Entry 8DGT (electron microscopy, 3.90 A resolution); this record covers chains A and D of the 5 polymer chains in the assembly.

# Chain A
Name: Serine/threonine-protein kinase B-raf
Organism: Homo sapiens
Notes: EC 2.7.11.1
UniProtKB: P15056 (BRAF_HUMAN); residue numbers follow UniProt; this construct covers 1-766
Chain sequence (805 residues; row label = number of the first residue in the row; numbers below 1 keep their minus sign (Met-26 is residue -26)):
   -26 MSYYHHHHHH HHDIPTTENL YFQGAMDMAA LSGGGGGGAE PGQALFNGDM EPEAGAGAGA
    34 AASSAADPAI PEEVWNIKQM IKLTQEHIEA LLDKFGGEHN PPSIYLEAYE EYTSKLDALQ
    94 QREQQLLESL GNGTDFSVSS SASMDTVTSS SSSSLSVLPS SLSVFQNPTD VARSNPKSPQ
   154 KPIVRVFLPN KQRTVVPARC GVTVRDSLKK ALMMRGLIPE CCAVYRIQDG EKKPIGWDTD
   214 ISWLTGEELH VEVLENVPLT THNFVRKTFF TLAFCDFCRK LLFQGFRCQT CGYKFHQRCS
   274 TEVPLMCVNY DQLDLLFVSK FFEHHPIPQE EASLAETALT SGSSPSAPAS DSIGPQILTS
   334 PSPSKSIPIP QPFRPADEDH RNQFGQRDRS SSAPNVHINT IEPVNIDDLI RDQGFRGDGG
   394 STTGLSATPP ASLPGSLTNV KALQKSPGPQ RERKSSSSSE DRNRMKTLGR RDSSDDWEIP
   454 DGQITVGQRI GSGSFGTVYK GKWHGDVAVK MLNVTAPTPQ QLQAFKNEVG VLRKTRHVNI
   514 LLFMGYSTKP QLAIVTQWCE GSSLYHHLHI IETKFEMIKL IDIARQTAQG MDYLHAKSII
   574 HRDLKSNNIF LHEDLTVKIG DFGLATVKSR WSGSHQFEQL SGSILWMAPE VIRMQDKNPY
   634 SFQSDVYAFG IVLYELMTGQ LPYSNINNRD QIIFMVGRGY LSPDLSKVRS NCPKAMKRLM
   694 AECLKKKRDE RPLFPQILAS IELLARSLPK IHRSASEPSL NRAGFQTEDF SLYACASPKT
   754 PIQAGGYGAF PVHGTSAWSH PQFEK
Unresolved in the structure: -26 to 150, 202-203, 283-359, 371-448, 739-778
Modified residues: Ser365 (phosphoserine; SEP); Ser729 (phosphoserine; SEP)
Sequence notes: expression tag (-26 to 0, 767-778)
Bound ions: Zn2+ site 1: His235, Cys261, Cys264, Cys280; Zn2+ site 2: Cys248, Cys251, His269, Cys272
Small-molecule neighbours: ATP-gamma-S (AGS; phosphothiophosphoric acid-adenylate ester): Ile463, Gly464, Ser465, Gly466, Ser467, Phe468, Gly469, Val471, Ala481, Lys483, Leu514, Thr529, Gln530, Trp531, Cys532, Asp576, Lys578, Asn580, Asn581, Phe583, Asp594
Curated features (UniProtKB/Swiss-Prot):
  - zinc finger: Thr234 to Cys280 (Phorbol-ester/DAG-type)
  - active site: Asp576 (Proton acceptor)
  - binding site (Zn(2+)): His235, Cys248, Cys251, Cys261, Cys264, His269, Cys272, Cys280
  - binding site (ATP): Ile463 to Val471, Lys483
  - site (Breakpoint for translocation to form KIAA1549-BRAF fusion protein): Asp380, Asp381, Met438, Lys439
  - modified residue: Ala2 (N-acetylalanine), Ser151 (Phosphoserine), Ser333 (Phosphoserine), Ser365 (Phosphoserine), Thr373 (Phosphothreonine), Thr396 (Phosphothreonine), Ser399 (Phosphoserine), Thr401 (Phosphothreonine), Ser446 (Phosphoserine), Ser447 (Phosphoserine), Arg671 (Omega-N-methylarginine), Ser729 (Phosphoserine), Ser750 (Phosphoserine), Thr753 (Phosphothreonine)
  - cross-link: Lys578 (Glycyl lysine isopeptide (Lys-Gly) (interchain with G-Cter in ubiquitin))
  - natural variant: Thr241 (T241M: In NS7; T241P: In CFC1 and LPRD3; T241R: In NS7), Thr244 (T244P: In CFC1), Leu245 (L245F: In CFC1), Ala246 (A246P: In CFC1), Gln257 (Q257R: In CFC1), Gln262 (Q262K: In CFC1), Glu275 (E275K: In CFC1), Arg462 (R462I: In CRC), Ile463 (I463S: In CRC), Gly464 (G464E: In CRC; G464V: In a colorectal cancer cell line), Gly466 (G466A: In melanoma; G466E: In melanoma; G466V: In LNCR), Ser467 (S467A: In CFC1), 19 further natural variant entries in UniProt
  - mutagenesis: Met53 (M53D: Reduces interaction with KSR1 and MAP2K1 and thus phosphorylation of MAP2K1), Lys88 (K88E: Reduces interaction with KSR1 and MAP2K1 and thus phosphorylation of MAP2K1), Lys483 (K483S: Reduces kinase activity with MAP2K1), Arg509 (R509H: Loss of MAP2K1-mediated-BRAF-KSR1 dimerization), Lys578 (K578R: Blocks EGF-induced ubiquitination and ERK activation), Ile666 (I666R: No effect on MAP2K1-mediated-BRAF-KSR1 dimerization, however loss of BRAF-mediated phosphorylation of MAP2K1), Arg671 (R671K: Increased kinase activity and stability in response to EGF treatment)
Reported in the primary citation:
  - post-translational modification sites: Ser151 (citing earlier work)

# Chain D
Name: 14-3-3 protein zeta
Organism: Spodoptera exigua
UniProtKB: V9P4T4 (V9P4T4_SPOEX); residues -1 to 245 here correspond to UniProt positions 1-247 (UniProt number = residue number + 2)
Chain sequence (247 residues; numbered -1 to 245; the number before each row is that of its first residue; numbers below 1 keep their minus sign (Met-1 is residue -1)):
    -1 MSVDKEELVQ RAKLAEQAER YDDMAAAMKE VTETGVELSN EERNLLSVAY KNVVGARRSS
    59 WRVISSIEQK TEGSERKQQM AKEYRVKVEK ELREICYDVL GLLDKHLIPK ASNPESKVFY
   119 LKMKGDYYRY LAEVATGETR NSVVEDSQKA YQDAFEISKA KMQPTHPIRL GLALNFSVFY
   179 YEILNSPDKA CQLAKQAFDD AIAELDTLNE DSYKDSTLIM QLLRDNLTLW TSDTQGDGDE
   239 PAEGGDN
Unresolved in the structure: -1 to 1, 231-245

# How chain A and chain D interact
Pairs across the interface (40; chain A residue first):
  Pro231(A) - Tyr211(D)
  Pro231(A) - Thr215(D)
  Thr233(A) - Gln219(D)
  Thr234(A) - Lys212(D)
  Thr234(A) - Thr215(D)
  Thr234(A) - Leu216(D)
  Asn236(A) - Leu216(D)
  Arg239(A) - Gln15(D)  hydrogen bond
  Asn282(A) - Gln219(D)  hydrogen bond
  Asn282(A) - Asp223(D)  hydrogen bond
  Ser683(A) - Thr226(D)  hydrogen bond (side chain-backbone)
  Ser683(A) - Leu227(D)
  Lys723(A) - Ser57(D)
  Arg726(A) - Arg56(D)
  Arg726(A) - Glu180(D)
  Ser727(A) - Val176(D)
  Ser727(A) - Glu180(D)  hydrogen bond
  Ser727(A) - Trp228(D)
  Ala728(A) - Val176(D)
  Ala728(A) - Asn224(D)
  Ser729(A) - Lys49(D)
  Ser729(A) - Arg56(D)
  Ser729(A) - Arg127(D)
  Ser729(A) - Tyr128(D)
  Ser729(A) - Leu172(D)
  Ser729(A) - Asn173(D)
  Ser729(A) - Leu220(D)
  Glu730(A) - Lys49(D)  hydrogen bond (backbone-side chain)
  Glu730(A) - Lys120(D)  salt bridge
  Glu730(A) - Asp124(D)
  Glu730(A) - Asn173(D)  hydrogen bond
  Pro731(A) - Lys49(D)
  Pro731(A) - Ile217(D)
  Pro731(A) - Leu220(D)  hydrophobic
  Ser732(A) - Asn50(D)
  Leu733(A) - Asn42(D)
  Leu733(A) - Asp213(D)
  Arg735(A) - Glu14(D)  salt bridge
  Arg735(A) - Asn42(D)
  Arg735(A) - Leu43(D)
Also at the interface, not in a pair above, chain A (22 interface residues in all): Leu232, Val238, Thr263, Asn684, Asn734
Also at the interface, not in a pair above, chain D (33 interface residues in all): Tyr19, Glu39, Val46, Ser230

# Summary
22 residues of chain A and 33 residues of chain D are in contact; the contacts include 7 hydrogen bonds and 2
salt bridges. Polar pairs include Glu730(A)-Lys120(D), Arg735(A)-Glu14(D) and Arg239(A)-Gln15(D). Ligands of
chain A: ATP-gamma-S. From the paper: a modification site at Ser151(A).
Here chain A is Serine/threonine-protein kinase B-raf (Homo sapiens) and chain D is 14-3-3 protein zeta
(Spodoptera exigua). Entry 8DGT (Cryo-EM structure of a RAS/RAF complex (state 2)) was determined by electron
microscopy (same publication as 8DGS).
